PDB entry 8AAS | X-ray diffraction, 3.20 A resolution | chains A and F of the 4 polymer chains in the assembly

== Chain A ==
Molecule: Replication factor A
Organism: Pyrococcus abyssi GE5
Reference sequence: G8ZHS0 (G8ZHS0_PYRAB); residues 64-358 here = UniProt positions 64-358
Chain sequence (295 residues; each row starts with the number of its first residue):
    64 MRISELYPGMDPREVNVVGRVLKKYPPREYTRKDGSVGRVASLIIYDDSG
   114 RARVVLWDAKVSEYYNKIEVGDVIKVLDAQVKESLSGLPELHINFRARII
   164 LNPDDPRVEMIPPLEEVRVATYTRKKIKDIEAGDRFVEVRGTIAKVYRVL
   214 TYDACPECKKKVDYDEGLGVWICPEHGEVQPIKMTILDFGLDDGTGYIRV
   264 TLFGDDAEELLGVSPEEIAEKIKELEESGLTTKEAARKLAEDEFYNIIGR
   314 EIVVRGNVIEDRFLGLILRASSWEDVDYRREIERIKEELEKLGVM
Not modelled in the structure: 64-185
Bound ions: Ca2+ site 1 near Asp197 (its only coordinating residue here); Zn2+: Cys218, Cys221, Cys236, His239; Ca2+ site 2: Phe266 (shared with 1 residue of chain C)

== Chain F ==
Molecule: 20-nt DNA strand
Sequence (20 nucleotides; numbered 1 to 20; the number before each row is that of its first residue):
     1 TTTTTTTTTTTTTTTTTTTT
Not modelled in the structure: 15-20

== Interface between chain A and chain F ==
Pairs across the interface - 26 pairs, chain A then chain F:
  Lys208(A) - DT8(F)  phosphate contact
  Tyr210(A) - DT8(F)  phosphate contact
  Arg211(A) - DT3(F)  hydrogen bond to the base
  Tyr215(A) - DT2(F)  hydrogen bond to the base
  Tyr215(A) - DT3(F)  sugar contact
  Lys222(A) - DT2(F)  sugar contact
  Lys223(A) - DT1(F)  hydrogen bond to the phosphate
  Lys223(A) - DT2(F)  salt bridge to the phosphate
  Lys223(A) - DT3(F)  phosphate contact
  Lys224(A) - DT2(F)  phosphate contact
  Lys224(A) - DT3(F)  hydrogen bond to the phosphate
  Lys224(A) - DT4(F)  salt bridge to the phosphate
  Ile249(A) - DT3(F)  sugar contact
  Phe266(A) - DT2(F)  stacking on the base
  Phe266(A) - DT3(F)  base contact
  Lys296(A) - DT4(F)  phosphate contact
  Lys296(A) - DT5(F)  salt bridge to the phosphate
  Arg300(A) - DT6(F)  salt bridge to the phosphate
  Asp324(A) - DT5(F)  hydrogen bond to the base
  Phe326(A) - DT5(F)  base contact
  Phe326(A) - DT6(F)  stacking on the base
  Phe326(A) - DT7(F)  sugar contact
  Leu327(A) - DT5(F)  base contact
  Leu327(A) - DT7(F)  sugar contact
  Arg332(A) - DT3(F)  hydrogen bond to the base
  Arg332(A) - DT4(F)  base contact
Also at the interface, not in a pair above, chain A (20 interface residues in all): Cys221, Met247, Arg262, Thr264, Arg325

== In short ==
The interface between chain A and chain F involves 20 residues on one side and 8 on the other, with 6 hydrogen
bonds, 4 salt bridges and 2 aromatic stacking contacts. Polar pairs include Arg211(A)-DT3(F), Tyr215(A)-DT2(F)
and Asp324(A)-DT5(F).
Chain A is Replication factor A (Pyrococcus abyssi GE5) and chain F is a 20-nt DNA strand; the structure,
Crystal structure of the Pyrococcus abyssi RPA trimerization core bound to poly-dT20 ssDNA, was determined by
X-ray diffraction, deposited together with 8AAJ, 8C5Y, 8C5Z, 8OEJ and 8OEL.
